5CDC - chains B and C of the 4 polymer chains in the assembly; structure by X-ray diffraction, 4.00 A resolution.

== Chain B ==
Name: VP2, Structural polyprotein
Source organism: Israeli acute paralysis virus
Reference sequence: D1FK67 (D1FK67_9VIRU); residues 2-301 here correspond to UniProt positions 401-700 (UniProt number = residue number + 399)
Amino-acid sequence (300 residues; numbered 2 to 301; the number before each row is that of its first residue):
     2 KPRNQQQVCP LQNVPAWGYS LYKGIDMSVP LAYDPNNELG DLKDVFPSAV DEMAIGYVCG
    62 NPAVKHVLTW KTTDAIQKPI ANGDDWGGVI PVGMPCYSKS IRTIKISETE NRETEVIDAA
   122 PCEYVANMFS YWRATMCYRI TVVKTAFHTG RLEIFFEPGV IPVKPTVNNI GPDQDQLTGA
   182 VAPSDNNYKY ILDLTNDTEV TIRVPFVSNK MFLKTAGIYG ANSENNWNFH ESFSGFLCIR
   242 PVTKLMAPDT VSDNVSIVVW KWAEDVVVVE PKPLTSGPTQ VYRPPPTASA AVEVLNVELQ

== Chain C ==
Name: VP3, Structural polyprotein
Source organism: Israeli acute paralysis virus
Reference sequence: D1FK67 (D1FK67_9VIRU); residues 16-258 here correspond to UniProt positions 28-270 (UniProt number = residue number + 12)
Amino-acid sequence (243 residues; numbered 16 to 258; the number before each row is that of its first residue):
    16 ELASSTSENS VETQEITTFH DVETPNRIDT PMAQDTSSAR NMDDTHSIIQ FLQRPVLIDN
    76 IEIIAGTTAD ANKPLSRYVL DQQNSQKYVR SWTLPSTVLK AGGKAQKLAN FKYLRCDVQV
   136 KLVLNANPFV AGRMYLAYSP YDDKVDTARS VLQTSRAGVT GYPGVELDFQ LDNSVEMTIP
   196 YASFQEAYDL VTGTEDFVQL YLFPITPVLG PKSESESSKV DISVYMWLSN ISLVIPTYRM
   256 NPD

== Interface between chain B and chain C ==
Pairs across the interface - 68 pairs, chain B then chain C:
  N62(B) - G176(C)  hydrogen bond (side chain-backbone)
  P63(B) - T175(C)
  P63(B) - G176(C)
  A64(B) - A172(C)
  A64(B) - T175(C)
  V65(B) - A172(C)
  V65(B) - T175(C)  hydrogen bond (backbone-side chain)
  K66(B) - R92(C)  hydrogen bond (backbone-side chain)
  K66(B) - R171(C)  hydrogen bond (backbone-side chain)
  H67(B) - R171(C)
  V68(B) - R171(C)
  V68(B) - T221(C)
  D86(B) - R92(C)
  D86(B) - Y93(C)  hydrogen bond
  S99(B) - R92(C)  hydrogen bond
  S99(B) - Y93(C)
  K100(B) - Y93(C)  hydrogen bond (backbone-side chain)
  S101(B) - Y93(C)
  R103(B) - L95(C)
  V117(B) - Y93(C)
  D119(B) - R92(C)  salt bridge
  D119(B) - Y93(C)
  D119(B) - S170(C)
  D119(B) - A172(C)
  A120(B) - A172(C)
  R140(B) - E181(C)  salt bridge
  T142(B) - R148(C)
  V144(B) - G147(C)
  V144(B) - R148(C)
  V144(B) - D183(C)
  K145(B) - A146(C)
  K145(B) - Q185(C)
  T146(B) - P143(C)
  T146(B) - V145(C)
  T146(B) - A146(C)
  T146(B) - Q185(C)
  F148(B) - P143(C)
  F148(B) - F144(C)  hydrophobic
  T251(B) - F144(C)
  T251(B) - P226(C)
  V252(B) - F144(C)  hydrophobic
  V252(B) - P226(C)
  S253(B) - L224(C)
  S253(B) - G225(C)
  D254(B) - K227(C)  salt bridge
  N255(B) - L224(C)
  S257(B) - T221(C)
  S257(B) - L224(C)
  V259(B) - R148(C)
  V259(B) - I220(C)  hydrophobic
  V259(B) - T221(C)
  W261(B) - Y150(C)  hydrophobic
  W261(B) - T175(C)
  W261(B) - E181(C)  hydrogen bond
  Y283(B) - V94(C)
  Y283(B) - L95(C)  hydrogen bond (side chain-backbone)
  R284(B) - D161(C)  salt bridge
  P285(B) - V94(C)
  P285(B) - L95(C)
  P285(B) - Q97(C)
  P286(B) - L95(C)
  P286(B) - D96(C)
  P286(B) - Q97(C)  hydrogen bond (backbone-backbone)
  P287(B) - Q97(C)
  P287(B) - Q98(C)
  T288(B) - Q98(C)
  A289(B) - D96(C)
  A289(B) - Q98(C)  hydrogen bond (backbone-side chain)
Also at the interface, not in a pair above, chain B (45 interface residues in all): P48, D85, A121, P122, A147, T199, E200, D250, V256
Also at the interface, not in a pair above, chain C (34 interface residues in all): A163, Q168, L186, P195, P222

== Summary ==
The interface between chain B and chain C involves 45 residues on one side and 34 on the other, with 11
hydrogen bonds and 4 salt bridges. Polar contacts include D119(B)-R92(C), R140(B)-E181(C) and D254(B)-K227(C).
Chain B is VP2, Structural polyprotein and chain C is VP3, Structural polyprotein, both from Israeli acute
paralysis virus; the structure, Crystal Structure of Israel acute Paralysis Virus, was determined by X-ray
diffraction together with 5CDD, 5J96 and 5J98 from the same study.
